Entry 7RNM (X-ray diffraction, 1.90 A resolution); this record covers chains B and D of the 4 polymer chains in the assembly.

[Chain B]
Name: Estrogen receptor
Source organism: Homo sapiens
UniProtKB: P03372 (ESR1_HUMAN); residues 305-554 here = UniProt positions 305-554
Sequence (250 residues; row label = number of the first residue in the row):
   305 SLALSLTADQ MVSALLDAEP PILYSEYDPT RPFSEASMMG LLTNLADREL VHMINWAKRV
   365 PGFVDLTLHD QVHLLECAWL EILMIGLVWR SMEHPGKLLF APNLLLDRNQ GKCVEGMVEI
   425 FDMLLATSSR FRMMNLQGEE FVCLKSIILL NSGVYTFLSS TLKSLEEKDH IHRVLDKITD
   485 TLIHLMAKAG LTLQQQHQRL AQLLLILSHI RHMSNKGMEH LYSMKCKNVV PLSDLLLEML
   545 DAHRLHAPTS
Not modelled in the structure: 305-306, 461-472, 548-554
Differences from the reference sequence: engineered mutation S537 (Tyr in P03372)
Ligand contacts: 61Z (2-(2-chloro-5-phenylthieno[2,3-d]pyrimidin-4-yl)-2,3-dihydro-1H-isoindol-5-ol): M343, L346, T347, L349, A350, E353, W383, L384, L387, M388, L391, R394, L402, F404, M421, I424, F425, L428, G521, H524, L525

[Chain D]
Name: Nuclear receptor coactivator 2
Source organism: Homo sapiens
UniProtKB: E7EWM1 (E7EWM1_HUMAN); residue numbers follow UniProt; this construct covers 687-696
Sequence (10 residues; each row starts with the number of its first residue):
   687 HKILHRLLQD
Not modelled in the structure: 687

[Chain B / chain D interface]
Contacting residue pairs (20; chain B residue first):
  I358(B) with L690(D), hydrophobic; L693(D), hydrophobic; L694(D), hydrophobic
  K362(B) with L694(D), hydrogen bond (side chain-backbone)
  F367(B) with L694(D), hydrophobic
  L372(B) with H691(D)
  Q375(B) with L694(D)
  V376(B) with K688(D); L690(D); H691(D); L694(D), hydrophobic
  L379(B) with L690(D), hydrophobic; L694(D), hydrophobic
  E380(B) with K688(D), salt bridge; L690(D)
  D538(B) with I689(D)
  L539(B) with I689(D); L693(D), hydrophobic
  E542(B) with K688(D); I689(D), hydrogen bond (side chain-backbone)
Also at the interface, not in a pair above, chain B (13 interface residues in all): H373, M543
Also at the interface, not in a pair above, chain D (7 interface residues in all): Q695

[Overview]
13 residues of chain B face 7 of chain D across their interface; the contacts include 2 hydrogen bonds and 1
salt bridge. Among the polar pairs are E380(B)-K688(D), K362(B)-L694(D) and E542(B)-I689(D). Ligands of chain
B: compound 61Z.
Here chain B is Estrogen receptor and chain D is Nuclear receptor coactivator 2, both from Homo sapiens. Entry
7RNM (Estrogen Receptor Alpha Ligand Binding Domain Y537S Mutant in Complex with
2-(2-Chloro-5-phenylthieno[2,3-d]pyrimidin-4-yl)isoindolin-5-ol and GRIP Peptide) was determined by X-ray
diffraction.
